Entry 6KK0 (X-ray diffraction, 2.20 A resolution); this record covers chain A.

# Chain A
Molecule: cAMP-specific 3', 5'-cyclic phosphodiesterase 4D
Organism: Homo sapiens
Notes: EC 3.1.4.53
Reference sequence: Q08499 (PDE4D_HUMAN); residues 86-411 here correspond to UniProt positions 388-713 (UniProt number = residue number + 302)
Amino-acid sequence (326 residues; numbered 86 to 411; the number before each row is that of its first residue):
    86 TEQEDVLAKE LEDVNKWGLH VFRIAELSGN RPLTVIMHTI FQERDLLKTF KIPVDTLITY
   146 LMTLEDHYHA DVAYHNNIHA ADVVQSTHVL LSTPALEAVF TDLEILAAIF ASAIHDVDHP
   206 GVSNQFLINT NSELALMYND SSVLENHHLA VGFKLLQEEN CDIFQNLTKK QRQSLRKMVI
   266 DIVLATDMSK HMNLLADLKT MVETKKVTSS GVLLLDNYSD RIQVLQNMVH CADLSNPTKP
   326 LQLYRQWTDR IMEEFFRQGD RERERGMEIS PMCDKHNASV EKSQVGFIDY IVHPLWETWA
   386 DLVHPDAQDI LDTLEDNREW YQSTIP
Disordered / not traced: 86-87, 411
Ion coordination: Zn2+: H164, H200, D201, D318 (together with M36); Mg2+ near D201 (its only coordinating residue here)
Residues lining bound ligands: M36 (7-[8-methoxy-2,2-dimethyl-7-(3-methylbut-2-enyl)-5-oxidanyl-6-oxidanylidene-pyrano[3,2-b]xanthen-9-yl]oxyheptanoic acid): Y159, H160, H164, H200, D201, M273, D318, L319, I336, F340, M357, K367, S368, G371, F372, I376
Curated features (UniProtKB/Swiss-Prot):
  - active site: H160 (Proton donor)
  - binding site (3',5'-cyclic AMP): H160, Q369, F372
  - binding site (AMP): H160, D201, D318, N321, Q369, F372
  - binding site (Zn(2+)): H164, H200, D201, D318
  - binding site (Mg(2+)): D201
  - binding site (Mn(2+)): D201

# Summary
Bound to chain A: compound M36. H164, H200, D201 and D318 coordinate Zn2+. UniProt lists active-site residue
H160, 3 residues binding 3',5'-cyclic AMP, 6 AMP-binding residues and 4 Zn2+-binding residues.
Chain A is cAMP-specific 3', 5'-cyclic phosphodiesterase 4D (Homo sapiens); the structure, Crystal structure
of PDE4D catalytic domain complexed with compound 4e, was determined by X-ray diffraction together with 6KJZ
from the same study.
